8TUN - chains E and L of the 12 polymer chains in the assembly; structure by electron microscopy, 3.40 A resolution.

[Chain E (and L)]
Name: Capsular biosynthesis protein
From: Caldimonas thermodepolymerans
Notes: chain L of this document is another copy of the same molecule, construct and numbering; everything in this record applies to it too
UniProt: A0A2S5T4A0 (A0A2S5T4A0_9BURK); residues 3-371 here correspond to UniProt positions 2-370 (UniProt number = residue number - 1)
Sequence (390 residues; numbered -2 to 387; the number before each row is that of its first residue; numbers below 1 keep their minus sign (Met-2 is residue -2)):
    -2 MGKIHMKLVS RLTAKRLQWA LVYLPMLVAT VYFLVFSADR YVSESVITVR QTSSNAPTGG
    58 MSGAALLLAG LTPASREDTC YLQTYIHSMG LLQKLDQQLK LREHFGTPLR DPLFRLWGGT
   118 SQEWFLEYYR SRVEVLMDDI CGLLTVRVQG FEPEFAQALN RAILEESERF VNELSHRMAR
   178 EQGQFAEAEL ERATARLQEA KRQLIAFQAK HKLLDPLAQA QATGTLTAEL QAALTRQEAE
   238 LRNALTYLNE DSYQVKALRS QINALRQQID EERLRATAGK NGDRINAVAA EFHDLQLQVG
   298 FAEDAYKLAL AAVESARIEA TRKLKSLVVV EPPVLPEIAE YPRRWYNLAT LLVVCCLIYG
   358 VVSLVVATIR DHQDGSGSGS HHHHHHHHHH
Not modelled in the structure: -2 to 9, 51-71, 179-319, 368-387 (chain L: -2 to 9, 51-71, 184-302, 370-387)
Construct notes: initiating methionine (-2); expression tag (-1 to 2, 372-387); conflict Cys77 (Leu76 in A0A2S5T4A0), Cys138 (Ser137 in A0A2S5T4A0)

[Interface between chain E and chain L]
Pairs across the interface (26):
  Glu74(E) - Arg47(L)  salt bridge
  Cys77(E) - Cys138(L)  hydrophobic
  Tyr78(E) - Thr45(L)
  Tyr78(E) - Arg47(L)  hydrogen bond
  Tyr78(E) - Leu140(L)  hydrophobic
  Thr81(E) - Val43(L)
  Thr81(E) - Leu140(L)
  Thr81(E) - Val327(L)
  Ser85(E) - Glu328(L)  hydrogen bond
  Met86(E) - Glu328(L)  hydrogen bond (backbone-side chain)
  Met86(E) - Val331(L)  hydrophobic
  Gly87(E) - Glu328(L)  hydrogen bond (backbone-side chain)
  Ser118(E) - Glu334(L)
  Ser118(E) - Ile335(L)
  Gln119(E) - Leu332(L)
  Gln119(E) - Glu334(L)  hydrogen bond (backbone-side chain)
  Glu120(E) - Pro333(L)
  Glu120(E) - Glu334(L)
  Glu120(E) - Ile335(L)
  Leu171(E) - Val325(L)  hydrophobic
  Met175(E) - Arg47(L)
  Met175(E) - Gln48(L)
  Met175(E) - Thr49(L)
  Glu178(E) - Thr49(L)  hydrogen bond
  Glu178(E) - Lys320(L)
  Glu178(E) - Ser323(L)
Interface residues without a listed pair, chain E (17 interface residues in all): Tyr82, Thr117, Arg127, Phe167
Interface residues without a listed pair, chain L (20 interface residues in all): Glu41, Ile137, Arg319

[Overview]
Chain E and chain L form an interface of 17 and 20 residues respectively, with 6 hydrogen bonds and 1 salt
bridge. Polar pairs include Glu74(E)-Arg47(L), Tyr78(E)-Arg47(L) and Ser85(E)-Glu328(L).
Chain E and chain L are both Capsular biosynthesis protein (Caldimonas thermodepolymerans); the structure, S.
thermodepolymerans KpsM-KpsE in Glycolipid 1 state with rigid body fitted KpsT, was determined by electron
microscopy, deposited together with 8TSH, 8TSI, 8TSL, 8TSW and 8TT3.
